5NAB - chain A; structure by X-ray diffraction, 1.63 A resolution.

# Chain A
Protein: Kynurenine 3-monooxygenase
Source organism: Pseudomonas fluorescens
Notes: EC 1.14.13.9
UniProt: Q84HF5 (KMO_PSEFL); numbering as in UniProt (aligned over 1-461)
Chain sequence (461 residues; row label = number of the first residue in the row):
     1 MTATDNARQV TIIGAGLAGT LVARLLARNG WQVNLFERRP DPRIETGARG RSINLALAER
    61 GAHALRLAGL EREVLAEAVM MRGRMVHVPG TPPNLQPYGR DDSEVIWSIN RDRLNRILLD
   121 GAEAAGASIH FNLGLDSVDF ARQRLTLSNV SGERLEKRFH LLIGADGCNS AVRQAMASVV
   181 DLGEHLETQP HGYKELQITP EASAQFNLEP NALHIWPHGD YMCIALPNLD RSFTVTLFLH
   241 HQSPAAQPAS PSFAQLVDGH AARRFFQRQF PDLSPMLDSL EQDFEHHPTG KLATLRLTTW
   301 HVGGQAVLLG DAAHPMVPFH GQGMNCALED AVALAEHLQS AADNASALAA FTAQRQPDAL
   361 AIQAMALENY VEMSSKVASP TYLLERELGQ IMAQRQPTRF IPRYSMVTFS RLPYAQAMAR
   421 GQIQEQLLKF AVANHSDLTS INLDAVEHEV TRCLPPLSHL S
Not modelled in the structure: 1-6, 376-378, 458-461
Sequence notes: engineered mutation Ser252 (Cys in Q84HF5), Ser461 (Cys in Q84HF5)
Small-molecule neighbours:
  - 8RK (3-(5-chloranyl-6-methyl-2-oxidanylidene-1,3-benzoxazol-3-yl)propanoic acid): Ala56, Arg84, Tyr98, Ile106, Leu213, Ile215, Met222, Ile224, Phe238, Pro318, Phe319, His320, Gly321, Asn369, Met373, Tyr404
  - FAD (flavin-adenine dinucleotide): Ile13, Gly14, Ala15, Gly16, Leu17, Ala18, Gly19, Phe36, Glu37, Arg38, Arg39, Leu55, Ala56, Arg111, Leu133, Gly134, Leu135, Ala165, Asp166, Gly167, Ala171, Tyr193, Phe238, Leu292, Leu309, Gly310, Asp311, Pro318, Gly321, Gln322, Gly323, Met324, Asn325, Ala327
Curated features (UniProtKB/Swiss-Prot):
  - binding site (FAD): Leu17, Ala18, Glu37 to Arg39, Ala56, Arg111, Leu135, Asp311, Met324, Asn325
  - binding site (L-kynurenine): Arg84, Tyr98, Asn369, Tyr404
Reported in the primary citation:
  - binding site for 8RK: Arg84, Tyr98, Gly321, Asn369, Tyr404

# In short
Ligands of chain A: flavin-adenine dinucleotide and compound 8RK. UniProt lists 11 FAD-binding residues and 4
L-kynurenine-binding residues. From the paper: a binding site for 8RK at Arg84, Tyr98 and Gly321 among others.
Chain A is Kynurenine 3-monooxygenase (Pseudomonas fluorescens); the structure, Pseudomonas fluorescens
kynurenine 3-monooxygenase (KMO) in complex with
3-(5-chloro-6-methyl-2-oxo-2,3-dihydro-1,3-benzoxazol-3-yl)propanoic acid, was determined by X-ray
diffraction, deposited together with 5NA5, 5NAE, 5NAG, 5NAH and 5NAK.
